Entry 7PIK (electron microscopy, 2.68 A resolution); this record covers chains D and E of the 7 polymer chains in the assembly.

# Chain D (and E)
Protein: Transposon Tn7 transposition protein TnsB
Source organism: Escherichia coli
Notes: chain E of this document is another copy of the same molecule, construct and numbering; everything in this record applies to it too
UniProtKB: P13989 (TNSB_ECOLX); residue numbers follow UniProt; this construct covers 1-702
Amino-acid sequence (703 residues; each row starts with the number of its first residue; numbering starts at 0):
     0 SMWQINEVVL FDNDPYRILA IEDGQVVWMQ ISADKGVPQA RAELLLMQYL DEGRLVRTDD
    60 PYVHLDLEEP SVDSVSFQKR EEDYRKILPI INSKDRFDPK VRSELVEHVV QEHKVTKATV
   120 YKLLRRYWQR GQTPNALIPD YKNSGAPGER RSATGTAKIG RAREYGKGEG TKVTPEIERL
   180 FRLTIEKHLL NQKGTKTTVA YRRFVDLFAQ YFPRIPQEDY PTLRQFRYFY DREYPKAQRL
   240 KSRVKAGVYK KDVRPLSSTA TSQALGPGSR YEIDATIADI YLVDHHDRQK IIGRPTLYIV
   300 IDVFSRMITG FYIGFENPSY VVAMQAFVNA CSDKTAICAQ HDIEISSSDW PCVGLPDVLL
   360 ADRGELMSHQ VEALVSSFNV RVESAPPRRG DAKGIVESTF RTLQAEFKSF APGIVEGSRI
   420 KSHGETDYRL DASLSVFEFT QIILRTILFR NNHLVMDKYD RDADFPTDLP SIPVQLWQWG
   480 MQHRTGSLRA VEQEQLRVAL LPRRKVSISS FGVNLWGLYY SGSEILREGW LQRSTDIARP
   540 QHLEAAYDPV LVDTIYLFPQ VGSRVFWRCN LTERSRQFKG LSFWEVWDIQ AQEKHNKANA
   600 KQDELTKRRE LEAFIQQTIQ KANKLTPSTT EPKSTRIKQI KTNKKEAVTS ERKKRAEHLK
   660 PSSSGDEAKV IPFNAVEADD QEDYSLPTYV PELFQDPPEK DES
Unresolved in the structure: 0-262, 415-430, 527-538, 626-702 (chain E: 0-586, 627-702)
Differences from the reference sequence: expression tag (0)
Swiss-Prot annotation at these positions:
  - DNA-binding region: V105 to R124 (H-T-H motif)
  - region: Y140 to V172 (Linker 1), P234 to G267 (Linker 2)
  - mutagenesis: L43 (L43W: Binds dsDNA less well, 80% reduction in transposition efficiency), K99 to R101 (Reduced DNA-binding, loss of transposition), T115 to T118 (Reduced DNA-binding, loss of transposition), K116 (K116A: Nearly wild-type DNA-binding, 50% transposition efficiency), Y120 to K121 (Reduced DNA-binding, loss of transposition), R124 to R125 (Reduced DNA-binding, loss of transposition), P133 (P133W: Binds dsDNA less well, 50% reduction in transposition efficiency), S143 to R150 (Reduced DNA-binding, loss of transposition), K157 (K157A: Nearly wild-type DNA-binding, only 10% transposition efficiency), R160 (R160A: Nearly wild-type DNA-binding, only 25% transposition efficiency), R223 (R223A: Reduced DNA-binding, loss of transposition), Q224 to R226 (Reduced DNA-binding, loss of transposition), 13 further mutagenesis entries in UniProt
What the authors report for this chain:
  - catalytic residues: D273, D361, E396 (citing earlier work)
  - binding site for Right end fragment of Tn7 transposon: K34, G35, R101, S102, K116, Y120, Y140, S143, G147, R150, K157, R162, E163, T221, R223, Q224, Y227
  - binding site for Right end fragment of Tn7 transposon: R160, T196, T197, R201, R226
  - mutagenesis - K116A: decreased growth
  - mutagenesis - L43W, K116A, P133W, K157A, L525W: decreased binding to Right end fragment of Tn7 transposon
  - mutagenesis - R160A: unchanged binding to Right end fragment of Tn7 transposon

# Chain D / chain E interface
Contacting residue pairs (21; chain D residue first):
  R287(D) - T625(E)
  T398(D) - Q615(E)
  S432(D) - N622(E)
  S432(D) - K623(E)  hydrogen bond
  L433(D) - Q619(E)
  L433(D) - N622(E)
  E437(D) - I618(E)
  I441(D) - Q615(E)
  R444(D) - E611(E)
  R444(D) - I614(E)
  R444(D) - Q615(E)
  R444(D) - I618(E)
  T445(D) - E611(E)
  T445(D) - Q615(E)  hydrogen bond
  F448(D) - R607(E)
  F448(D) - R608(E)
  H452(D) - L604(E)
  H452(D) - R607(E)
  L453(D) - L604(E)  hydrophobic
  L453(D) - R608(E)
  V454(D) - L604(E)
Other interface residues (no listed pair), chain E (12 interface residues in all): P626

# In short
Chain D and chain E each contribute 12 residues to their interface, with 2 hydrogen bonds. Polar pairs include
S432(D)-K623(E) and T445(D)-Q615(E). From the paper: catalytic residues D273(D), D361(D) and E396(D); L43W,
K116A and P133W of chain D, among others, reduce binding to Right end fragment of Tn7 transposon; 6
substitutions were tested in all.
Both chains are Transposon Tn7 transposition protein TnsB (Escherichia coli). Entry 7PIK (Cryo-EM structure of
E. coli TnsB in complex with right end fragment of Tn7 transposon) was determined by electron microscopy.
